Entry 7KYQ (X-ray diffraction, 3.06 A resolution); this record covers chain A.

== Chain A ==
Name: BRCA2 and CDKN1A-interacting protein
From: Homo sapiens
Notes: EC 2.-.-.-
UniProt: Q9P287 (BCCIP_HUMAN); residues 61-314 here = UniProt positions 61-314
Chain sequence (256 residues; row label = number of the first residue in the row):
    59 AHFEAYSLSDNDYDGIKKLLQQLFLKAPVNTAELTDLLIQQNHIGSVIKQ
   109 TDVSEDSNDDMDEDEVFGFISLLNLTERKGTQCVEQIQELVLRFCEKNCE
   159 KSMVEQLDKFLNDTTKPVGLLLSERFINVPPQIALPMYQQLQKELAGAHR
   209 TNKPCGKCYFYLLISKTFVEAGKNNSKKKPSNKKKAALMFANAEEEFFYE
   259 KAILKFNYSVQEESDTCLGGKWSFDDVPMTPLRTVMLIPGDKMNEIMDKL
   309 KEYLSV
Not modelled in the structure: 110-119, 229-244
Sequence notes: expression tag (59-60)
Swiss-Prot annotation at these positions:
  - modified residue (Phosphoserine): S112, S281
Reported in the primary citation:
  - conformationally variable residues (loop rearrangement): Q269 to M287

== In short ==
From the paper: conformational variability at Q269.
Chain A is BRCA2 and CDKN1A-interacting protein (Homo sapiens); the structure, Crystal structure of human
BCCIP beta (Native1), was determined by X-ray diffraction (same publication as 7KYS).
